PDB entry 6K7X | electron microscopy, 3.27 A resolution | chains C and D of the 16 polymer chains in the assembly

== Chain C (and D) ==
Protein: Calcium uniporter protein, mitochondrial
Source organism: Homo sapiens
Notes: chain D of this document is another copy of the same molecule, construct and numbering; everything in this record applies to it too
UniProtKB: Q8NE86 (MCU_HUMAN); residue numbers follow UniProt; this construct covers 73-348
Sequence (276 residues; each row starts with the number of its first residue):
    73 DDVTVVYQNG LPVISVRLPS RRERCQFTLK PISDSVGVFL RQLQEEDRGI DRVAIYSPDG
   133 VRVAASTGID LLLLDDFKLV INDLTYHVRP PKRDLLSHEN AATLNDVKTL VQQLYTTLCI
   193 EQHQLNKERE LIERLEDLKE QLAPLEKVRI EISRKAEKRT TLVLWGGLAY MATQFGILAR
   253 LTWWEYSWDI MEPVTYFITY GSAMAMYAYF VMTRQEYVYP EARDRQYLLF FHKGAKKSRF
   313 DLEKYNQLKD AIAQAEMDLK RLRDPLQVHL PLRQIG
Metal / ion sites: Ca2+: Glu264 (shared with 1 residue of chain A; 1 residue of chain B; Glu264(D) of chain D)
Ligand contacts:
  - PLX ((9R,11S)-9-({[(1S)-1-hydroxyhexadecyl]oxy}methyl)-2,2-dimethyl-5,7,10-trioxa-2lambda~5~-aza-6lambda~5~-phosphaoctacosane-6,6,11-triol), molecule 1: Leu234, Val235, Leu236, Gly238, Gly239, Tyr242, Met243, Ser274, Ala277, Met278, Tyr281, Tyr289, Tyr291, Ala294, Gln298, Phe302
  - PLX, molecule 2: Phe247, Trp255, Trp256
  - PLX, molecule 3: Phe269, Ile270, Gly273, Ser274
  - PLX, molecule 4: Ala275, Tyr279, Glu288
UniProt features mapped onto this chain:
  - region: Thr285 to Val290 (Juxtamembrane helix)
  - motif: Trp260 to Tyr268 (Selectivity filter)
  - binding site (Ca(2+)): Glu264
  - modified residue: Ser92 (Phosphoserine), Cys97 (S-glutathionyl cysteine), Lys332 (N6-acetyllysine)
Reported in the primary citation:
  - binding site for cardiolipin: Arg297

== Chain C / chain D interface ==
Residue-residue contacts - 78 pairs, chain C then chain D:
  Asn81(C) with Cys191(D)
  Leu83(C) with Gln194(D)
  Lys102(C) with Gln194(D)
  Pro103(C) with Gln194(D)
  Ile104(C) with Gln194(D); Leu197(D), hydrophobic; Asn198(D)
  Ser105(C) with Leu197(D); Arg345(D)
  Asn177(C) with His195(D), hydrogen bond
  Lys180(C) with Leu190(D), hydrogen bond (side chain-backbone); Ile192(D)
  Val183(C) with Leu186(D); Tyr187(D); Leu190(D), hydrophobic
  Gln184(C) with Ile192(D); Gln196(D); Val340(D)
  Leu186(C) with Val183(D)
  Tyr187(C) with Val183(D); Tyr187(D), hydrophobic
  Thr188(C) with Val340(D)
  Leu190(C) with Val183(D), hydrophobic
  Ile192(C) with Val340(D), hydrophobic
  His195(C) with Pro337(D), hydrogen bond (side chain-backbone); Leu338(D); Gln339(D); Val340(D)
  Gln196(C) with Leu338(D)
  Leu197(C) with Ile104(D), hydrophobic
  Lys199(C) with Pro337(D); Leu338(D)
  Arg201(C) with Lys102(D); Ile104(D); Ser105(D), hydrogen bond
  Glu264(C) with Trp260(D), hydrogen bond; Glu264(D)
  Pro265(C) with Trp255(D), hydrophobic; Trp260(D), hydrophobic
  Tyr268(C) with Trp260(D), hydrophobic; Thr267(D), hydrogen bond
  Phe269(C) with Phe247(D); Leu250(D); Ala251(D), hydrophobic; Thr254(D); Trp255(D), hydrophobic
  Tyr272(C) with Met243(D); Gln246(D), hydrogen bond; Phe247(D), hydrophobic
  Ala275(C) with Met243(D)
  Met276(C) with Met243(D); Ala244(D)
  Tyr279(C) with Leu236(D), hydrogen bond (side chain-backbone); Gly239(D); Leu240(D); Met243(D), hydrophobic; Tyr291(D)
  Phe282(C) with Leu236(D), hydrophobic; Tyr291(D); Pro292(D); Arg295(D)
  Val283(C) with Leu236(D), hydrophobic; Trp237(D), hydrophobic
  Arg286(C) with Arg295(D)
  Glu288(C) with Val290(D); Pro292(D)
  Asp330(C) with Leu338(D)
  Arg333(C) with Asp336(D), salt bridge; Leu338(D)
  Leu334(C) with Leu338(D), hydrophobic
  Leu344(C) with Gln339(D)
  Gln346(C) with Arg333(D); Gln339(D), hydrogen bond
  Ile347(C) with Met329(D); Lys332(D); Arg333(D); Asp336(D)
  Gly348(C) with Arg333(D)
Also at the interface, not in a pair above, chain C (44 interface residues in all): Val179, Thr181, Cys191, Val266, Gly273
Also at the interface, not in a pair above, chain D (50 interface residues in all): Lys180, Thr188, Glu193, Lys199, Arg201, Glu229, Val235, His341

== Overview ==
Chain C and chain D form an interface of 44 and 50 residues respectively; the contacts include 9 hydrogen
bonds and 1 salt bridge. Among the polar pairs are Arg333(C)-Asp336(D), Asn177(C)-His195(D) and
Lys180(C)-Leu190(D). Chain C binds 4 copies of compound PLX. From the paper: a binding site for cardiolipin at
Arg297(C).
Both chains are Calcium uniporter protein, mitochondrial (Homo sapiens). Entry 6K7X (Human MCU-EMRE complex)
was determined by electron microscopy together with 6K7Y from the same study.
